PDB entry 4MFD | X-ray diffraction, 2.55 A resolution | chains A and C of the 4 polymer chains in the assembly

== Chain A (and C) ==
Name: Pyruvate carboxylase
Organism: Rhizobium etli
Notes: EC 6.4.1.1; fragment: carboxyl transferase domain; chain C of this document is another copy of the same molecule, construct and numbering; everything in this record applies to it too
UniProtKB: Q2K340 (Q2K340_RHIEC); residues 465-1067 here = UniProt positions 465-1067
Sequence (632 residues; numbered 436 to 1067; the number before each row is that of its first residue):
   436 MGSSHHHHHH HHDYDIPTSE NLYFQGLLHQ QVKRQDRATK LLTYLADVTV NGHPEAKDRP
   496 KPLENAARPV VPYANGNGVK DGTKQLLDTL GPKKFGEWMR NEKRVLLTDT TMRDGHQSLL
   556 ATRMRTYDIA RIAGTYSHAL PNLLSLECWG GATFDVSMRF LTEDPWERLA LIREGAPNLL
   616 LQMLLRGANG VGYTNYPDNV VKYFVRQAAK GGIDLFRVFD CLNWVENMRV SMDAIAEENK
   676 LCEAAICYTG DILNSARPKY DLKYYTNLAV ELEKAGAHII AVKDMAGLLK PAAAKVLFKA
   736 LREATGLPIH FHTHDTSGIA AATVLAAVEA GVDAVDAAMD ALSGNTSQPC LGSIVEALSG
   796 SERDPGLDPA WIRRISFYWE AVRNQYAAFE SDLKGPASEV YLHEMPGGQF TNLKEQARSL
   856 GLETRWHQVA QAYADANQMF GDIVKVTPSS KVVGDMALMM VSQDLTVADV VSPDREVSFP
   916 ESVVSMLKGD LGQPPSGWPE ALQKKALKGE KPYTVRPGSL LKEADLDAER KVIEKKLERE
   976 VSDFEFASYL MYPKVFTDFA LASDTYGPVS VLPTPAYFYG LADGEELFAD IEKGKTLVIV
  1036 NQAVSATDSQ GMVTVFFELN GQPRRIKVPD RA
Not modelled in the structure: 436-470 (chain C: 436-470, 501)
Differences from the reference sequence: expression tag (436-464)
Modified positions: Lys718 (lysine nz-carboxylic acid; KCX)
Ion coordination: Mg2+: Met534, Arg535, Glu537, Asp768; Zn2+: Asp549, Lys718, His747, His749
Ligand contacts: oxalate ion (OXL): Arg548, Asp549, Gln552, Gly586, Ala587, Leu619, Arg621, Phe654, Lys718, Val881, Thr882
Reported in the primary citation:
  - binding site for oxalate ion: Arg548, Gln552, Arg621, Thr882
  - catalytic residues: Thr882 (citing earlier work)
  - contacts within the chain: Asp590-Tyr628
  - catalytic residues: Arg548, Gln552, Arg621 (proposed by the authors, not directly observed)

== How chain A and chain C interact ==
Contacting residue pairs - 54 pairs, chain A then chain C:
  Lys725(A) with Glu791(C), salt bridge; Ala792(C)
  Pro726(A) with Leu760(C), hydrophobic
  Ser752(A) with Cys785(C); Ser788(C), hydrogen bond (backbone-side chain)
  Gly753(A) with Ala756(C)
  Ile754(A) with Ala756(C), hydrophobic; Ser788(C)
  Ala756(A) with Gly753(C); Ile754(C), hydrophobic
  Ala757(A) with Ala757(C), hydrophobic; Leu760(C), hydrophobic
  Leu760(A) with Pro726(C), hydrophobic
  Asp775(A) with Pro831(C); Ala832(C); Ser833(C), hydrogen bond
  Ser778(A) with Pro831(C)
  Gly779(A) with Pro831(C)
  Cys785(A) with Ser752(C); Pro831(C), hydrophobic
  Gly787(A) with Ser833(C)
  Ser788(A) with Ser752(C), hydrogen bond (side chain-backbone); Ile754(C); Ser833(C); Tyr836(C)
  Glu791(A) with Lys725(C), salt bridge; Tyr836(C)
  Arg808(A) with Ser833(C)
  Phe812(A) with His862(C)
  Glu815(A) with His862(C), salt bridge
  Arg818(A) with Lys829(C)
  Asn819(A) with Lys829(C)
  Glu825(A) with Lys829(C)
  Lys829(A) with Arg818(C); Asn819(C), hydrogen bond; Glu825(C)
  Pro831(A) with Asp775(C); Ser778(C); Gly779(C); Cys785(C), hydrophobic
  Ala832(A) with Asp775(C)
  Ser833(A) with Asp775(C), hydrogen bond; Gly787(C); Ser788(C); Arg808(C)
  Glu834(A) with Arg808(C); Phe812(C)
  Tyr836(A) with Ser788(C); Glu791(C)
  Leu837(A) with Arg808(C)
  Glu858(A) with Leu498(C); Asn500(C)
  His862(A) with Phe812(C); Glu815(C), salt bridge
Interface residues without a listed pair, chain A (34 interface residues in all): Asp750, Ile789, Ala792, Thr859
Interface residues without a listed pair, chain C (34 interface residues in all): Asp750, Ile789, Glu834, Leu837

== In short ==
Chain A and chain C each contribute 34 residues to their interface; the contacts include 5 hydrogen bonds and
4 salt bridges. Polar pairs include Lys725(A)-Glu791(C), Glu815(A)-His862(C) and Ser752(A)-Ser788(C). From the
paper: catalytic residues Thr882(A), Arg548(A) and Gln552(A) among others; a binding site for oxalate ion at
Arg548(A), Gln552(A) and Arg621(A) among others.
Both chains are Pyruvate carboxylase (Rhizobium etli). Entry 4MFD (Structure of the carboxyl transferase
domain from Rhizobium etli pyruvate carboxylase with oxalate) was determined by X-ray diffraction (same
publication as 4MIM and 4MFE).
